Entry 7N6A (electron microscopy, 14.30 A resolution (very low resolution: no residue pairs are listed; an interface is given only as per-side residue counts)); this record covers chains B and F of the 12 polymer chains in the assembly.

# Chain B (and F)
Protein: Spike glycoprotein E2
From: Eastern equine encephalitis virus (strain Florida 91-469)
Notes: chain F of this document is another copy of the same molecule, construct and numbering; everything in this record applies to it too
UniProt: Q4QXJ7 (POLS_EEEVF); residues 1-420 here correspond to UniProt positions 325-744 (UniProt number = residue number + 324)
Amino-acid sequence (420 residues; each row starts with the number of its first residue):
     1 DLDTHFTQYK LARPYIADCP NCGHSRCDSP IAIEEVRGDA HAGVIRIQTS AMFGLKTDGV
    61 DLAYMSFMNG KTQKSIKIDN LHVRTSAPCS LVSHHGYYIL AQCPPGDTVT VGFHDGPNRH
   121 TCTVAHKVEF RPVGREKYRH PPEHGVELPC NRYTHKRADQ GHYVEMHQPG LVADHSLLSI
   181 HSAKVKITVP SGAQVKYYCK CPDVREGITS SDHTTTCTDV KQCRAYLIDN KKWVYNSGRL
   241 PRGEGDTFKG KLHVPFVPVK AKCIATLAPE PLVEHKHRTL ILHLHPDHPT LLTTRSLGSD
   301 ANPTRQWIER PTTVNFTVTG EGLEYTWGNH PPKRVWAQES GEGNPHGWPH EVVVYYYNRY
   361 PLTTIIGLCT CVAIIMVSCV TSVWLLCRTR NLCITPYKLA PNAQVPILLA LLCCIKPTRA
Unresolved in the structure: 352-420
Cystine bridges: Cys19-Cys122, Cys22-Cys27, Cys89-Cys103, Cys150-Cys263, Cys199-Cys223, Cys201-Cys217
Reported in the primary citation:
  - conformationally variable residues (domain motion): Gly170 to Ile228

# How chain B and chain F interact
At this resolution (14 A) residue pairs are not listed: 12 residues of chain B and 10 of chain F lie at the interface.

# In short
12 residues of chain B face 10 of chain F across their interface. The paper reports conformational variability
at Gly170(B).
Chain B and chain F are both Spike glycoprotein E2 (Eastern equine encephalitis virus (strain Florida
91-469)); the structure, Pre-fusion state 1 of EEEV with localized reconstruction, was determined by electron
microscopy together with 7N69 from the same study.
